8RN9 - chains A and C of the 5 polymer chains in the assembly; structure by electron microscopy, 3.31 A resolution.

# Chain A
Name: Polymerase acidic protein
Source organism: Influenza B virus (B/Memphis/13/2003)
Notes: EC 3.1.-.-
UniProt: Q5V8Z9 (Q5V8Z9_9INFB); numbering as in UniProt (aligned over 1-726)
Sequence (726 residues; numbered 1 to 726; the number before each row is that of its first residue):
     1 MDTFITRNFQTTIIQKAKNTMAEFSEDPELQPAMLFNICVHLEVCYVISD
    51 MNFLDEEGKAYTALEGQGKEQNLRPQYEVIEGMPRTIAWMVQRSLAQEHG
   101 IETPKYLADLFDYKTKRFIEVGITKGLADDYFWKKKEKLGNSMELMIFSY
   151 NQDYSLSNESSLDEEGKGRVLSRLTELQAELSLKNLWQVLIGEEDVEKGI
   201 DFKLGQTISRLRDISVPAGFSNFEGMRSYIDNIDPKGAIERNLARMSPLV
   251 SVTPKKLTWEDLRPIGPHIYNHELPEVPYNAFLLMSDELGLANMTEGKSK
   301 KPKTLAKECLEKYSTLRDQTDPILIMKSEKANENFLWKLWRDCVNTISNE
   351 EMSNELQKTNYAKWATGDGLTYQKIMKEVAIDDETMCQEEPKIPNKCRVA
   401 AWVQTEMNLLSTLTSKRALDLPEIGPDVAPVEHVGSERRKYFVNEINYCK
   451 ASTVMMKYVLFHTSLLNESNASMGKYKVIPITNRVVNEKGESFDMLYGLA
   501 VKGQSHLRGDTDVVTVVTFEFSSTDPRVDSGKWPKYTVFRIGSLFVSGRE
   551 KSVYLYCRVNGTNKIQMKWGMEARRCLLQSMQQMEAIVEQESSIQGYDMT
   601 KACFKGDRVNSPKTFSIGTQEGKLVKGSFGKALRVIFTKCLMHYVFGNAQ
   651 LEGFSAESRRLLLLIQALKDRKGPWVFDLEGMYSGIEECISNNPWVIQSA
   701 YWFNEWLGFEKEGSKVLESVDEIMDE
Unresolved in the structure: 717-726
Reported in the primary citation:
  - mutagenesis - K631A/R634A: decreased catalytic activity

# Chain C
Name: Polymerase basic protein 2
Source organism: Influenza B virus (B/Memphis/13/2003)
UniProt: Q5V8X3 (Q5V8X3_9INFB); residue numbers follow UniProt; this construct covers 1-770
Sequence (799 residues; each row starts with the number of its first residue):
     1 MTLAKIELLKQLLRDNEAKTVLKQTTVDQYNIIRKFNTSRIEKNPSLRMK
    51 WAMCSNFPLALTKGDMANRIPLEYKGIQLKTNAEDIGTKGQMCSIAAVTW
   101 WNTYGPIGDTEGFERVYESFFLRKMRLDNATWGRITFGPVERVRKRVLLN
   151 PLTKEMPPDEASNVIMEILFPKEAGIPRESTWIHRELIKEKREKLKGTMI
   201 TPIVLAYMLERELVARRRFLPVAGATSAEFIEMLHCLQGENWRQIYHPGG
   251 NKLTESRSQSMIVACRKIIRRSIVASNPLELAVEIANKTVIDTEPLKSCL
   301 AAIDGGDVACDIIRAALGLKIRQRQRFGRLELKRISGRGFKNDEEILIGN
   351 GTIQKIGIWDGEEEFHVRCGECRGILKKSKMKLEKLLINSAKKEDMRDLI
   401 ILCMVFSQDTRMFQGVRGEINFLNRAGQLLSPMYQLQRYFLNRSNDLFDQ
   451 WGYEESPKASELHGINESMNASDYTLKGVVVTRNVIDDFSSTETEKVSIT
   501 KNLSLIKRTGEVIMGANDVSELESQAQLMITYDTPKMWEMGTTKELVQNT
   551 YQWVLKNLVTLKAQFLLGKEDMFQWDAFEAFESIIPQKMAGQYSGFARAV
   601 LKQMRDQEVMKTDQFIKLLPFCFSPPKLRSNGEPYQFLKLVLKGGGENFI
   651 EVRKGSPLFSYNPQTEVLTICGRMMSLKGKIEDEERNRSMGNAVLAGFLV
   701 SGKYDPDLGDFKTIEELEKLKPGEKANILLYQGKPVKVVKRKRYSALSND
   751 ISQGIKRQRMTVESMGWALSGWSHPQFEKGGGSGGGSGGSAWSHPQFEK
Unresolved in the structure: 250-255, 767-799
Construct notes: expression tag (771-799)

# Chain A / chain C interface
Contacting residue pairs - 103 pairs, chain A then chain C:
  N8(A) - R178(C)
  Q10(A) - N287(C)
  Q10(A) - S748(C)
  Q10(A) - I751(C)
  T11(A) - L279(C)
  T11(A) - A315(C)
  T11(A) - A316(C)  hydrogen bond (side chain-backbone)
  T11(A) - L317(C)
  T12(A) - E280(C)
  T12(A) - V283(C)
  T12(A) - I751(C)
  I13(A) - I751(C)  hydrophobic
  Q15(A) - N277(C)
  Q15(A) - L279(C)
  Q15(A) - E280(C)  hydrogen bond
  K16(A) - E280(C)
  Y46(A) - G754(C)
  Y46(A) - I755(C)
  Y46(A) - Q758(C)  hydrogen bond
  S49(A) - R757(C)  hydrogen bond (backbone-side chain)
  D50(A) - D750(C)
  D50(A) - R757(C)
  M51(A) - R743(C)
  M51(A) - R757(C)
  F53(A) - R757(C)
  T62(A) - R743(C)  hydrogen bond
  L64(A) - T560(C)
  L64(A) - Q564(C)
  E65(A) - N749(C)
  E65(A) - D750(C)
  G66(A) - W553(C)
  Q67(A) - W553(C)
  Q67(A) - T560(C)
  Q67(A) - L561(C)
  Q67(A) - W575(C)
  G68(A) - Q574(C)
  G68(A) - W575(C)
  K69(A) - Q574(C)
  K69(A) - W575(C)
  E70(A) - Q574(C)  hydrogen bond (backbone-side chain)
  P75(A) - R757(C)
  E78(A) - T761(C)  hydrogen bond
  V79(A) - Q758(C)
  E81(A) - Q758(C)  hydrogen bond (backbone-side chain)
  M83(A) - Q758(C)
  I87(A) - M765(C)  hydrophobic
  M90(A) - M765(C)  hydrophobic
  V91(A) - M765(C)  hydrophobic
  N151(A) - K703(C)
  Q152(A) - V700(C)
  Q152(A) - G702(C)
  Q152(A) - K703(C)
  D153(A) - K703(C)  salt bridge
  E165(A) - L699(C)
  E165(A) - R743(C)  salt bridge
  K167(A) - S701(C)
  G168(A) - L699(C)
  G168(A) - V700(C)
  G168(A) - S701(C)
  R169(A) - L699(C)
  L171(A) - V700(C)
  L171(A) - S701(C)
  S172(A) - I176(C)
  S172(A) - L699(C)
  S172(A) - V700(C)  hydrogen bond (side chain-backbone)
  T175(A) - I176(C)
  T175(A) - V700(C)
  T175(A) - L730(C)
  E176(A) - I176(C)
  E176(A) - R178(C)
  Q178(A) - K734(C)  hydrogen bond
  A179(A) - Y731(C)
  E180(A) - D159(C)
  E180(A) - R178(C)  salt bridge
  S182(A) - D28(C)
  Q188(A) - Q29(C)
  A429(A) - W132(C)  hydrophobic
  A429(A) - Q244(C)
  P430(A) - W132(C)
  P430(A) - G133(C)
  P430(A) - I135(C)
  P430(A) - Q244(C)
  V431(A) - I135(C)
  V431(A) - W242(C)  hydrophobic
  R438(A) - F137(C)
  N467(A) - C54(C)
  N470(A) - W51(C)  hydrogen bond (side chain-backbone)
  N470(A) - C54(C)
  D510(A) - L47(C)
  D510(A) - W51(C)
  K564(A) - W51(C)
  K568(A) - N44(C)
  K568(A) - S46(C)
  K568(A) - L47(C)
  M571(A) - K50(C)  hydrogen bond
  E572(A) - K50(C)  salt bridge
  E589(A) - W242(C)  hydrogen bond
  S592(A) - F137(C)
  S593(A) - F137(C)
  S593(A) - P139(C)
  S593(A) - N241(C)
  G596(A) - F137(C)
  D598(A) - F137(C)
Other interface residues (no listed pair), chain A (73 interface residues in all): D2, T6, K18, E29, E43, Y77, G82, E164, K184, V434, L466, Q590, Y597
Other interface residues (no listed pair), chain C (67 interface residues in all): E179, C236, G318, K496, S498, I499, K501, R508, D571, D576, V736, V739, S745, L747, V762

# In short
73 residues of chain A face 67 of chain C across their interface, with 13 hydrogen bonds and 4 salt bridges.
Among the polar pairs are D153(A)-K703(C), E165(A)-R743(C) and E180(A)-R178(C). From the paper: K631A/R634A of
chain A reduce catalytic activity.
Here chain A is Polymerase acidic protein and chain C is Polymerase basic protein 2, both from Influenza B
virus (B/Memphis/13/2003). Entry 8RN9 (Influenza B polymerase, replicase (from "Influenza B polymerase
apo-trimer" | Local refinement)) was determined by electron microscopy together with 8RN1, 8RN2, 8RN3, 8RN4,
8RN5, 8RN6 and 5 further entries from the same study.
